Entry 7S0G (electron microscopy, 3.86 A resolution); this record covers chains B and A of the 4 polymer chains in the assembly.

== Chain B ==
Molecule: Guanine nucleotide-binding protein G(I)/G(S)/G(T) subunit beta-1
Organism: Bos taurus
Reference sequence: P62871 (GBB1_BOVIN); residues 2-340 here = UniProt positions 2-340
Chain sequence (339 residues; row label = number of the first residue in the row):
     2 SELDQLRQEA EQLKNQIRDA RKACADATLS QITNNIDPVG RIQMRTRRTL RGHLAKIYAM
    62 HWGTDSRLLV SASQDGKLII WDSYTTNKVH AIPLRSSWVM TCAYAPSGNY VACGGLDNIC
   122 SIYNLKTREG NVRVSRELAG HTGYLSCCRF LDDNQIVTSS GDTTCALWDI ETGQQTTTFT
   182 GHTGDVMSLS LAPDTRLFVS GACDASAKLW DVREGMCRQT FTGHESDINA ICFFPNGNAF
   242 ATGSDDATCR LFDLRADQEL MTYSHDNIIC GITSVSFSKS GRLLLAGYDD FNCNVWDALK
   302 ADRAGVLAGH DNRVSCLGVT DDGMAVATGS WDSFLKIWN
Disordered / not traced: 2
Curated features (UniProtKB/Swiss-Prot):
  - modified residue: Ser2 (N-acetylserine), His266 (Phosphohistidine)

== Chain A ==
Molecule: Guanine nucleotide-binding protein G(i) subunit alpha-1, Guanine nucleotide-binding protein G(s) subunit alpha isoforms short chimera
Organism: Rattus norvegicus
Reference sequence: chimeric construct of P10824, P04896: residues 1-343 from P10824 (GNAI1_RAT) positions 1-343 (same numbers); residues 344-354 from P04896 positions 384-394 (UniProt number = residue number + 40)
Chain sequence (379 residues; row label = number of the first residue in the row; numbers below 1 keep their minus sign (Met-24 is residue -24)):
   -24 MGSSHHHHHH SSGLEVLFQG PHMASMGCTL SAEDKAAVER SKMIDRNLRE DGEKAAREVK
    36 LLLLGAGESG KSTIVKQMKI IHEAGYSEEE CKQYKAVVYS NTIQSIIAII RAMGRLKIDF
    96 GDAARADDAR QLFVLAGAAE EGFMTAELAG VIKRLWKDSG VQACFNRSRE YQLNDSAAYY
   156 LNDLDRIAQP NYIPTQQDVL RTRVKTTGIV ETHFTFKDLH FKMFDVGAQR SERKKWIHCF
   216 EGVTAIIFCV ALSDYDLVLA EDEEMNRMHE SMKLFDSICN NKWFTDTSII LFLNKKDLFE
   276 EKIKKSPLTI CYPEYAGSNT YEEAAAYIQC QFEDLNKRKD TKEIYTHFTC ATDTKNVQFV
   336 FDAVTDVIQR MHLRQYELL
Disordered / not traced: -24 to 6, 55-181
Construct notes: initiating methionine (-24); expression tag (-23 to 0); engineered mutation Ala203 (Gly in P10824)
Curated features (UniProtKB/Swiss-Prot):
  - region: Lys35 to Thr48 (G1 motif), Asp173 to Thr181 (G2 motif), Phe196 to Gly202, Gln204, Arg205 (G3 motif), Ile265 to Asp272 (G4 motif), Thr324 to Thr329 (G5 motif)
  - binding site (GTP): Glu43 to Thr48, Asp150, Ser151, Leu175 to Arg178, Asp200 to Gly202, Gln204, Asn269 to Asp272, Ala326
  - binding site (Mg(2+)): Ser47, Thr181
  - lipidation: Gly2 (N-myristoyl glycine), Cys3 (S-palmitoyl cysteine)
From the paper describing this entry:
  - mutagenesis - R32K: unchanged catalytic activity with Beta1-Adrenergic Receptor
  - mutagenesis - G203A: increased binding to Guanine nucleotide-binding protein G(I)/G(S)/G(T) subunit beta-1 (chain B) (citing earlier work)

== Chain B / chain A interface ==
Contacting residue pairs (39; chain B residue first):
  Leu55(B) - Leu23(A)
  Leu55(B) - Gly27(A)
  Lys57(B) - Glu216(A)  salt bridge
  Tyr59(B) - His213(A)
  Tyr59(B) - Cys214(A)
  Gln75(B) - Cys214(A)  hydrogen bond (side chain-backbone)
  Lys78(B) - Leu23(A)
  Lys78(B) - Asp26(A)  salt bridge
  Ile80(B) - Leu23(A)  hydrophobic
  Asn88(B) - Ala12(A)
  Asn88(B) - Ser16(A)
  Lys89(B) - Ser16(A)
  Lys89(B) - Ile19(A)
  Lys89(B) - Asp20(A)  salt bridge
  Lys89(B) - Leu23(A)
  Val90(B) - Arg15(A)
  Ala92(B) - Ile19(A)  hydrophobic
  Trp99(B) - Ile184(A)
  Trp99(B) - Phe199(A)  hydrophobic
  Trp99(B) - Cys214(A)
  Trp99(B) - Phe215(A)  hydrophobic
  Leu117(B) - Ile184(A)
  Leu117(B) - Phe215(A)  hydrophobic
  Asp118(B) - Thr182(A)
  Asp118(B) - Ile184(A)
  Asn119(B) - Gly183(A)
  Thr143(B) - Gln204(A)
  Gly144(B) - Gln204(A)
  Tyr145(B) - Gln204(A)  hydrogen bond (backbone-side chain)
  Tyr145(B) - Lys210(A)
  Asp186(B) - Glu207(A)
  Met188(B) - Lys210(A)
  Cys204(B) - Glu207(A)
  Cys204(B) - Lys210(A)
  Asn230(B) - Lys210(A)  hydrogen bond
  Arg314(B) - Trp258(A)
  Trp332(B) - His213(A)
  Trp332(B) - Glu216(A)
  Trp332(B) - Trp258(A)  hydrophobic
Other interface residues (no listed pair), chain B (29 interface residues in all): Gly53, Ser98, Met101, Gly162, Asp228, Asp246
Other interface residues (no listed pair), chain A (23 interface residues in all): Ser206, Lys209, Trp211

== Overview ==
29 residues of chain B and 23 residues of chain A are in contact; the contacts include 3 hydrogen bonds and 3
salt bridges. Among the polar pairs are Lys57(B)-Glu216(A), Lys78(B)-Asp26(A) and Lys89(B)-Asp20(A). From the
paper: G203A of chain A increases binding to Guanine nucleotide-binding protein G(I)/G(S)/G(T) subunit beta-1
(chain B); R32K of chain A leaves catalytic activity with Beta1-Adrenergic Receptor unchanged.
Here chain B is Guanine nucleotide-binding protein G(I)/G(S)/G(T) subunit beta-1 (Bos taurus) and chain A is
Guanine nucleotide-binding protein G(i) subunit alpha-1, Guanine nucleotide-binding protein G(s) subunit alpha
isoforms short chimera (Rattus norvegicus). Entry 7S0G (Isoproterenol bound beta1 adrenergic receptor in
complex with heterotrimeric Gi/s chimera protein) was determined by electron microscopy together with 7S0F
from the same study.
